PDB entry 9Q94 | electron microscopy, 5.80 A resolution (low resolution: residue-level contacts below are approximate; hydrogen-bond / salt-bridge calls are withheld) | chains M and C of the 14 polymer chains in the assembly

== Chain M ==
Name: RNA polymerase sigma-54 factor
Source organism: Klebsiella pneumoniae
UniProt: A0A0N9UTC1 (A0A0N9UTC1_KLEPN); residue numbers follow UniProt; this construct covers 1-477
Sequence (477 residues; row label = number of the first residue in the row):
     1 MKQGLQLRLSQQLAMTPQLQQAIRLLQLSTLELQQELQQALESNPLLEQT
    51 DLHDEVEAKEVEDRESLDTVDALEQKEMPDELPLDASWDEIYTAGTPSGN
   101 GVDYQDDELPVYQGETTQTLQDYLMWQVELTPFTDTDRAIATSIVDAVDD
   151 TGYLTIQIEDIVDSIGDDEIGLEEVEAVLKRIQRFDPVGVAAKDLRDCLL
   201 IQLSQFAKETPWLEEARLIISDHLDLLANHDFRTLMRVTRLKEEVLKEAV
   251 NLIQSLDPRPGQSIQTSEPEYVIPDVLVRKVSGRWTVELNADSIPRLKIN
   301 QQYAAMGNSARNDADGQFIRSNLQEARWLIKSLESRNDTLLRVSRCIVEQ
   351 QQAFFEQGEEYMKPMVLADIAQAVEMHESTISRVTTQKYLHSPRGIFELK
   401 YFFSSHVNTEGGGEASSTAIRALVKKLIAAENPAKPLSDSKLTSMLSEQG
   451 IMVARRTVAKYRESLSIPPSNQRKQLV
Not modelled in the structure: 49-108

== Chain C ==
Name: DNA-directed RNA polymerase subunit beta
Source organism: Escherichia coli K-12
Notes: EC 2.7.7.6
UniProt: P0A8V2 (RPOB_ECOLI); residues 1-1342 here = UniProt positions 1-1342
Sequence (1342 residues; each row starts with the number of its first residue):
     1 MVYSYTEKKRIRKDFGKRPQVLDVPYLLSIQLDSFQKFIEQDPEGQYGLE
    51 AAFRSVFPIQSYSGNSELQYVSYRLGEPVFDVQECQIRGVTYSAPLRVKL
   101 RLVIYEREAPEGTVKDIKEQEVYMGEIPLMTDNGTFVINGTERVIVSQLH
   151 RSPGVFFDSDKGKTHSSGKVLYNARIIPYRGSWLDFEFDPKDNLFVRIDR
   201 RRKLPATIILRALNYTTEQILDLFFEKVIFEIRDNKLQMELVPERLRGET
   251 ASFDIEANGKVYVEKGRRITARHIRQLEKDDVKLIEVPVEYIAGKVVAKD
   301 YIDESTGELICAANMELSLDLLAKLSQSGHKRIETLFTNDLDHGPYISET
   351 LRVDPTNDRLSALVEIYRMMRPGEPPTREAAESLFENLFFSEDRYDLSAV
   401 GRMKFNRSLLREEIEGSGILSKDDIIDVMKKLIDIRNGKGEVDDIDHLGN
   451 RRIRSVGEMAENQFRVGLVRVERAVKERLSLGDLDTLMPQDMINAKPISA
   501 AVKEFFGSSQLSQFMDQNNPLSEITHKRRISALGPGGLTRERAGFEVRDV
   551 HPTHYGRVCPIETPEGPNIGLINSLSVYAQTNEYGFLETPYRKVTDGVVT
   601 DEIHYLSAIEEGNYVIAQANSNLDEEGHFVEDLVTCRSKGESSLFSRDQV
   651 DYMDVSTQQVVSVGASLIPFLEHDDANRALMGANMQRQAVPTLRADKPLV
   701 GTGMERAVAVDSGVTAVAKRGGVVQYVDASRIVIKVNEDEMYPGEAGIDI
   751 YNLTKYTRSNQNTCINQMPCVSLGEPVERGDVLADGPSTDLGELALGQNM
   801 RVAFMPWNGYNFEDSILVSERVVQEDRFTTIHIQELACVSRDTKLGPEEI
   851 TADIPNVGEAALSKLDESGIVYIGAEVTGGDILVGKVTPKGETQLTPEEK
   901 LLRAIFGEKASDVKDSSLRVPNGVSGTVIDVQVFTRDGVEKDKRALEIEE
   951 MQLKQAKKDLSEELQILEAGLFSRIRAVLVAGGVEAEKLDKLPRDRWLEL
  1001 GLTDEEKQNQLEQLAEQYDELKHEFEKKLEAKRRKITQGDDLAPGVLKIV
  1051 KVYLAVKRRIQPGDKMAGRHGNKGVISKINPIEDMPYDENGTPVDIVLNP
  1101 LGVPSRMNIGQILETHLGMAAKGIGDKINAMLKQQQEVAKLREFIQRAYD
  1151 LGADVRQKVDLSTFSDEEVMRLAENLRKGMPIATPVFDGAKEAEIKELLK
  1201 LGDLPTSGQIRLYDGRTGEQFERPVTVGYMYMLKLNHLVDDKMHARSTGS
  1251 YSLVTQQPLGGKAQFGGQRFGEMEVWALEAYGAAYTLQEMLTVKSDDVNG
  1301 RTKMYKNIVDGNHQMEPGMPESFNVLLKEIRSLGINIELEDE
Not modelled in the structure: 1342

== How chain M and chain C interact ==
Residue-residue contacts (16; chain M residue first):
  Gln113(M) with Ser1252(C); Leu1253(C)
  Gly114(M) with Tyr1251(C); Ser1252(C); Leu1253(C)
  Glu115(M) with Ser1250(C); Tyr1251(C)
  Ala228(M) with Ala904(C)
  Asp257(M) with Asn856(C)
  Ser263(M) with Asn856(C)
  Thr266(M) with Asp915(C)
  Glu270(M) with Arg841(C)
  Tyr271(M) with Thr843(C); Lys844(C)
  Val272(M) with Asp842(C)
  Pro393(M) with Asp937(C)
Other interface residues (no listed pair), chain M (17 interface residues in all): Leu227, Arg259, Pro260, Gln262, Gln265, Glu268
Other interface residues (no listed pair), chain C (17 interface residues in all): Thr888, Ser911, Lys914, Ser916, Gly938

== Overview ==
The chain M/chain C interface involves 17 residues from each chain.
Here chain M is RNA polymerase sigma-54 factor (Klebsiella pneumoniae) and chain C is DNA-directed RNA
polymerase subunit beta (Escherichia coli K-12). Entry 9Q94 (CryoEM structure of bacterial transcription
intermediate complex mediated by activator PspF containing nifH promoter DNA containing ...) was determined by
electron microscopy, deposited together with 9Q91, 9Q92, 9Q93, 9Q95, 9Q96, 9Q97 and 9Q98.
